Entry 7D5V (X-ray diffraction, 2.10 A resolution); this record covers chains A and B.

# Chain A (and B)
Protein: Protein-arginine deiminase type-3
Source organism: Homo sapiens
Notes: EC 3.5.3.15; chain B of this document is another copy of the same molecule, construct and numbering; everything in this record applies to it too
UniProtKB: Q9ULW8 (PADI3_HUMAN); residues 1-664 here = UniProt positions 1-664
Chain sequence (664 residues; numbered 1 to 664; the number before each row is that of its first residue):
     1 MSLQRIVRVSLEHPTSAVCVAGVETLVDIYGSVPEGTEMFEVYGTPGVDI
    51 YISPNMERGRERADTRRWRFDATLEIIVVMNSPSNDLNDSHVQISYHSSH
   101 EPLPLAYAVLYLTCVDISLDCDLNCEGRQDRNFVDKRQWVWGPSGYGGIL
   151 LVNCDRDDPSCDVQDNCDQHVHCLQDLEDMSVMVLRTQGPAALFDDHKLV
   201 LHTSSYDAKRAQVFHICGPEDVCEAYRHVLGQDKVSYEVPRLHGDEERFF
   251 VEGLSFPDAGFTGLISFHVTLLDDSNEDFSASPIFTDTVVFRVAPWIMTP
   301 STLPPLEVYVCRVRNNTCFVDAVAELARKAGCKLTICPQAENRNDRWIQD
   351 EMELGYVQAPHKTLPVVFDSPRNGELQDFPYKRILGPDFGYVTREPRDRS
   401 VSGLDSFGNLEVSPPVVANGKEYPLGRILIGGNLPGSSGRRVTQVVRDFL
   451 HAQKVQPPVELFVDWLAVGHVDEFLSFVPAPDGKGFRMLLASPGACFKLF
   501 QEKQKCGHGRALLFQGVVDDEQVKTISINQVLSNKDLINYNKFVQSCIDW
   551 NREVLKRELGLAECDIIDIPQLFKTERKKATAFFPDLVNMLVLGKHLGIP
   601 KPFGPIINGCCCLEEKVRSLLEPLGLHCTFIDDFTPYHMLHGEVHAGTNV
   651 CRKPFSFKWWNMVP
Unresolved in the structure: 1, 158-173, 339-346, 373-375, 399-403, 635-645
Sequence notes: engineered mutation Ala-646 (Cys in Q9ULW8)
Swiss-Prot annotation at these positions:
  - natural variant: Leu-112 (L112H: In UHS1), Ala-294 (A294V: In UHS1), Gly-509 (G509R: In a breast cancer sample), Pro-605 (P605T: In UHS1)

# Interface between chain A and chain B
Pairs across the interface - 99 pairs, chain A then chain B:
  Gln-4(A) with Glu-553(B)
  Ile-6(A) with Asp-549(B); Arg-552(B); Glu-553(B)
  Arg-8(A) with Gln-545(B); Asp-549(B), salt bridge
  Ser-10(A) with Lys-542(B), hydrogen bond
  His-13(A) with Asn-539(B); Lys-542(B), hydrogen bond
  Leu-26(A) with Glu-553(B)
  Tyr-30(A) with Gly-494(B); Lys-498(B); Lys-542(B), hydrogen bond (side chain-backbone); Gln-545(B); Ser-546(B), hydrogen bond
  Gly-31(A) with Lys-498(B); Gln-501(B)
  Ser-32(A) with Lys-498(B); Gln-501(B), hydrogen bond
  Glu-75(A) with Glu-563(B)
  Arg-137(A) with Glu-558(B), salt bridge
  Val-200(A) with Pro-435(B), hydrophobic; Gly-436(B)
  His-202(A) with Pro-435(B)
  Ser-204(A) with Gln-444(B)
  Ser-205(A) with Gln-444(B), hydrogen bond
  Tyr-206(A) with Gln-444(B); Asp-448(B)
  Val-235(A) with Arg-440(B)
  Ser-236(A) with Gly-436(B)
  Ala-259(A) with Gly-260(B)
  Gly-260(A) with Ala-259(B); Gly-260(B)
  Thr-270(A) with Pro-435(B)
  Leu-272(A) with Pro-435(B)
  Glu-277(A) with Lys-578(B), salt bridge
  Asp-278(A) with Lys-578(B)
  Phe-279(A) with Tyr-540(B), hydrophobic; Phe-543(B), hydrophobic; Lys-578(B)
  Ser-280(A) with Trp-465(B); Phe-543(B); Lys-578(B); Lys-579(B)
  Ala-281(A) with Leu-434(B); Phe-462(B)
  Ser-282(A) with Phe-462(B)
  Pro-283(A) with Leu-434(B); Phe-462(B); Trp-550(B)
  Ile-284(A) with Trp-550(B)
  Phe-285(A) with Trp-550(B)
  Leu-434(A) with Ala-281(B); Pro-283(B)
  Pro-435(A) with Val-200(B), hydrophobic; His-202(B); Thr-270(B); Leu-272(B)
  Gly-436(A) with Ser-236(B)
  Gln-444(A) with Ser-204(B); Ser-205(B), hydrogen bond; Tyr-206(B)
  Asp-448(A) with Tyr-206(B)
  Phe-462(A) with Ala-281(B); Ser-282(B); Pro-283(B)
  Trp-465(A) with Ser-280(B)
  Gly-494(A) with Tyr-30(B)
  Lys-498(A) with Tyr-30(B); Gly-31(B); Ser-32(B)
  Gln-501(A) with Gly-31(B); Ser-32(B), hydrogen bond
  Asn-539(A) with His-13(B)
  Tyr-540(A) with Phe-279(B), hydrophobic
  Lys-542(A) with Ser-10(B), hydrogen bond; His-13(B), hydrogen bond; Tyr-30(B), hydrogen bond (backbone-side chain)
  Phe-543(A) with Asn-276(B); Phe-279(B), hydrophobic; Ser-280(B)
  Gln-545(A) with Arg-8(B); Tyr-30(B)
  Ser-546(A) with Tyr-30(B), hydrogen bond
  Asp-549(A) with Ile-6(B); Arg-8(B), salt bridge
  Trp-550(A) with Pro-283(B); Ile-284(B); Phe-285(B)
  Arg-552(A) with Ile-6(B)
  Glu-553(A) with Gln-4(B); Ile-6(B); Leu-26(B)
  Glu-558(A) with Arg-137(B), salt bridge
  Glu-563(A) with Asn-55(B); Glu-75(B)
  Lys-578(A) with Glu-277(B); Asp-278(B); Ser-280(B)
Also at the interface, not in a pair above, chain A (66 interface residues in all): Arg-5, Glu-12, Asn-55, Asn-276, Arg-397, Arg-440, Asp-464, Phe-497, Lys-535, Lys-556, Arg-557, Lys-579
Also at the interface, not in a pair above, chain B (65 interface residues in all): Arg-5, Glu-12, Lys-209, Val-235, Asp-464, Phe-497, Lys-535, Lys-556

# In short
66 residues of chain A and 65 residues of chain B are in contact, with 12 hydrogen bonds and 5 salt bridges.
Polar pairs include Arg-8(A)/Asp-549(B), Arg-137(A)/Glu-558(B) and Glu-277(A)/Lys-578(B).
Chain A and chain B are both Protein-arginine deiminase type-3 (Homo sapiens); the structure, Structure of the
C646A mutant of peptidylarginine deiminase type III (PAD3), was determined by X-ray diffraction, deposited
together with 7D4Y, 7D56, 7D5R, 7D8N and 7DAN.
